Entry 5MZ2 (X-ray diffraction, 1.90 A resolution); this record covers chains O and N of the 16 polymer chains in the assembly.

# Chain O (and N)
Protein: Rubisco small subunit
Organism: Thalassiosira antarctica var. borealis
Notes: chain N of this document is another copy of the same molecule, construct and numbering; everything in this record applies to it too
Sequence (139 residues; numbered 1 to 139; the number before each row is that of its first residue):
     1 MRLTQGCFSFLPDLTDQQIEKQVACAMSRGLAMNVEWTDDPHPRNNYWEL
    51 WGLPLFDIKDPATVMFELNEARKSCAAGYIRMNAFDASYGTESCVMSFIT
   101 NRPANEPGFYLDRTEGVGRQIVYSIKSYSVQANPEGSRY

# Interface between chain O and chain N
Residue-residue contacts (22; chain O residue first):
  Asp40(O) with Arg113(N), salt bridge
  His42(O) with Arg113(N)
  Arg44(O) with Arg113(N); Glu115(N), salt bridge; Arg119(N), hydrogen bond (side chain-backbone); Ile121(N)
  Asn45(O) with Arg113(N)
  Val122(O) with Thr114(N)
  Tyr123(O) with Thr114(N); Glu115(N), hydrogen bond (backbone-backbone)
  Ser124(O) with Arg113(N), hydrogen bond (side chain-backbone); Thr114(N)
  Lys126(O) with Asp112(N), salt bridge
  Val130(O) with Tyr110(N), hydrophobic; Tyr128(N), hydrogen bond (backbone-side chain)
  Gln131(O) with Tyr128(N); Gln131(N), hydrogen bond (backbone-side chain)
  Asn133(O) with Tyr128(N), hydrogen bond (backbone-side chain)
  Pro134(O) with Pro107(N); Tyr128(N), hydrophobic
  Arg138(O) with Tyr110(N); Tyr128(N), hydrogen bond
Other interface residues (no listed pair), chain O (15 interface residues in all): Ile125, Ala132
Other interface residues (no listed pair), chain N (11 interface residues in all): Phe109

# In short
The interface between chain O and chain N involves 15 residues on one side and 11 on the other, with 7
hydrogen bonds and 3 salt bridges. Among the polar pairs are Asp40(O)-Arg113(N), Arg44(O)-Glu115(N) and
Lys126(O)-Asp112(N).
Chain O and chain N are both Rubisco small subunit (Thalassiosira antarctica var. borealis); the structure,
Rubisco from Thalassiosira antarctica, was determined by X-ray diffraction together with 5OYA, 6FTL and 5N9Z
from the same study.
